PDB entry 8F9M | electron microscopy, 4.10 A resolution (low resolution: residue-level contacts below are approximate; hydrogen-bond / salt-bridge calls are withheld) | chains A and B of the 14 polymer chains in the assembly

# Chain A
Name: BG505_MD64_N332-GT5 gp120
Organism: synthetic construct
Amino-acid sequence (481 residues; each row starts with the number of its first residue; note: 14 numbers in that range are skipped by the numbering (no residue carries them; nothing is unmodelled there); a row labelled like 185A-185K holds insertion residues (185A, then the next letters in order)):
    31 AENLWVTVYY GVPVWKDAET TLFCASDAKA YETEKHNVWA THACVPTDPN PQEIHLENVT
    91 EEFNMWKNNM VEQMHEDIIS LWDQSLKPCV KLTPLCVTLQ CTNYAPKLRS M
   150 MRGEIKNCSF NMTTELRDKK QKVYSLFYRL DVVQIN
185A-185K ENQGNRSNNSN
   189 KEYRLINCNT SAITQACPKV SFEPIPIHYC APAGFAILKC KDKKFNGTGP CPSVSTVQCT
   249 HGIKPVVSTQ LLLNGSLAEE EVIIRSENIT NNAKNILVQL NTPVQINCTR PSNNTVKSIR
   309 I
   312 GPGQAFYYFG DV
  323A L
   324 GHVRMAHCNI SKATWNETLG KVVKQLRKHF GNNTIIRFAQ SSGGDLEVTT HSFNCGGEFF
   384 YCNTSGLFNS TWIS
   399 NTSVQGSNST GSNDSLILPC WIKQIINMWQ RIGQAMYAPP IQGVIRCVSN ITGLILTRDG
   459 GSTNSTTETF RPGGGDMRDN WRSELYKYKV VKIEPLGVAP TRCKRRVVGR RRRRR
Unresolved in the structure: 31-32, 58-65, 185A-185K, 399-411, 458-462, 505-513
Disulfide bonds: Cys-54/Cys-74, Cys-119/Cys-205, Cys-126/Cys-196, Cys-131/Cys-157, Cys-218/Cys-247, Cys-228/Cys-239, Cys-296/Cys-331, Cys-378/Cys-445, Cys-385/Cys-418
Covalent attachments: N-acetylglucosamine (NAG) linked to Asn-88, Asn-156, Asn-160, Asn-197, Asn-234, Asn-262, Asn-276, Asn-295, Asn-301, Asn-332, Asn-355, Asn-386, Asn-448

# Chain B
Name: BG505_MD64_N332-GT5 gp41
Organism: synthetic construct
Amino-acid sequence (162 residues; each row starts with the number of its first residue):
   512 AVGIGAVSLG FLGAAGSTMG AASMTLTVQA RNLLSGIVQQ QSNLLRAPEP QQHLLKDTHW
   572 GIKQLQARVL AVEHYLRDQQ LLGIWGCSGK LICCTNVPWN SSWSNRNLSE IWDNMTWLQW
   632 DKEISNYTQI IYGLLEESQN QQEKNEQDLL ALDGTKHHHH HH
Unresolved in the structure: 512-520, 547-571, 665-673
Disulfide bonds: Cys-598/Cys-604
Covalent attachments: N-acetylglucosamine (NAG) linked to Asn-611, Asn-618, Asn-637
Residues lining bound ligands: N-acetylglucosamine (NAG; 2-acetamido-2-deoxy-beta-D-glucopyranose): Gly-524, Gly-527, Ser-528

# Interface between chain A and chain B
Cross-chain cystine bridges: Cys-501(A)/Cys-605(B)
Contacting residue pairs (95; chain A residue first):
  Leu-34(A) / Pro-609(B)
  Leu-34(A) / Trp-610(B)
  Leu-34(A) / Leu-619(B)
  Trp-35(A) / Asn-607(B)
  Trp-35(A) / Val-608(B)
  Trp-35(A) / Pro-609(B)
  Val-36(A) / Thr-606(B)
  Val-36(A) / Val-608(B)
  Val-36(A) / Pro-609(B)
  Val-36(A) / Trp-610(B)
  Val-36(A) / Trp-614(B)
  Thr-37(A) / Cys-604(B)
  Thr-37(A) / Cys-605(B)
  Val-38(A) / Leu-593(B)
  Val-38(A) / Trp-596(B)
  Val-38(A) / Leu-602(B)
  Val-38(A) / Ile-603(B)
  Val-38(A) / Cys-604(B)
  Val-38(A) / Leu-646(B)
  Tyr-39(A) / Leu-537(B)
  Tyr-39(A) / Leu-602(B)
  Tyr-39(A) / Ile-603(B)
  Tyr-39(A) / Trp-623(B)
  Tyr-39(A) / Trp-628(B)
  Tyr-40(A) / Leu-537(B)
  Tyr-40(A) / Ala-541(B)
  Tyr-40(A) / Leu-544(B)
  Tyr-40(A) / Tyr-586(B)
  Tyr-40(A) / Asp-589(B)
  Tyr-40(A) / Gln-590(B)
  Tyr-40(A) / Leu-593(B)
  Tyr-40(A) / Leu-602(B)
  Gly-41(A) / Leu-537(B)
  Gly-41(A) / Gln-540(B)
  Val-42(A) / Leu-537(B)
  Val-42(A) / Gln-540(B)
  Val-42(A) / Trp-628(B)
  Pro-43(A) / Ala-526(B)
  Pro-43(A) / Gln-540(B)
  Pro-43(A) / Trp-628(B)
  Val-44(A) / Trp-628(B)
  Val-44(A) / Leu-629(B)
  Val-44(A) / Asp-632(B)
  Trp-45(A) / Ala-526(B)
  Trp-45(A) / Leu-629(B)
  Lys-46(A) / Asp-632(B)
  Thr-51(A) / Lys-574(B)
  Phe-53(A) / Gln-575(B)
  Phe-53(A) / Arg-579(B)
  Ile-84(A) / Phe-522(B)
  Ile-84(A) / Gly-524(B)
  Leu-86(A) / Leu-523(B)
  Glu-87(A) / Gly-527(B)
  Asn-88(A) / Gly-527(B)
  Val-89(A) / Gly-527(B)
  Glu-106(A) / Lys-574(B)
  Ala-221(A) / Leu-544(B)
  Ala-221(A) / Leu-545(B)
  Ala-221(A) / Ser-546(B)
  Ala-221(A) / Ala-582(B)
  Gly-222(A) / Leu-544(B)
  Ala-224(A) / Phe-522(B)
  Thr-244(A) / Phe-522(B)
  Thr-244(A) / Leu-523(B)
  Lys-490(A) / His-585(B)
  Ile-491(A) / Phe-522(B)
  Ile-491(A) / Leu-523(B)
  Pro-493(A) / Leu-544(B)
  Pro-493(A) / Asp-589(B)
  Leu-494(A) / Asp-589(B)
  Leu-494(A) / Leu-592(B)
  Leu-494(A) / Leu-593(B)
  Val-496(A) / Trp-628(B)
  Val-496(A) / Trp-631(B)
  Val-496(A) / Ile-635(B)
  Val-496(A) / Ile-642(B)
  Ala-497(A) / Trp-623(B)
  Pro-498(A) / Trp-610(B)
  Pro-498(A) / Leu-619(B)
  Pro-498(A) / Ile-622(B)
  Pro-498(A) / Trp-623(B)
  Pro-498(A) / Trp-631(B)
  Thr-499(A) / Leu-619(B)
  Arg-500(A) / Leu-619(B)
  Cys-501(A) / Cys-605(B)  disulfide
  Cys-501(A) / Thr-606(B)
  Arg-503(A) / Trp-596(B)
  Arg-503(A) / Gly-597(B)
  Arg-503(A) / Cys-598(B)
  Arg-503(A) / Cys-604(B)
  Arg-503(A) / Cys-605(B)
  Arg-503(A) / Thr-606(B)
  Arg-503(A) / Asn-607(B)
  Arg-503(A) / Gln-650(B)
  Arg-503(A) / Gln-653(B)
Interface residues without a listed pair, chain A (38 interface residues in all): Pro-220, Lys-502
Interface residues without a listed pair, chain B (52 interface residues in all): Gly-521, Met-530, Ala-533, Asn-543, Ala-578, Tyr-643

# Overview
38 residues of chain A face 52 of chain B across their interface; the contacts include 1 disulfide bond. Chain
B binds N-acetylglucosamine. Covalently linked N-acetylglucosamine: at Asn-88(A), Asn-156(A), Asn-160(A),
Asn-197(A), Asn-234(A) and Asn-262(A) and 7 more. Covalently linked N-acetylglucosamine: at Asn-611(B),
Asn-618(B) and Asn-637(B).
Chain A is BG505_MD64_N332-GT5 gp120 and chain B is BG505_MD64_N332-GT5 gp41, both from synthetic construct;
the structure, HIV Env germline targeting BG505_MD64_N332-GT5 SOSIP in complex with V3-glycan polyclonal Fab
isolated from immunized wild ..., was determined by electron microscopy together with 8F92, 8F9G and 8VFV from
the same study.
